PDB entry 3QNN | X-ray diffraction, 1.92 A resolution | chains A and P of the 3 polymer chains in the assembly

# Chain A
Molecule: DNA polymerase
Source organism: Enterobacteria phage RB69
Notes: EC 2.7.7.7
Reference sequence: Q38087 (DPOL_BPR69); numbering as in UniProt (aligned over 1-901)
Chain sequence (901 residues; row label = number of the first residue in the row):
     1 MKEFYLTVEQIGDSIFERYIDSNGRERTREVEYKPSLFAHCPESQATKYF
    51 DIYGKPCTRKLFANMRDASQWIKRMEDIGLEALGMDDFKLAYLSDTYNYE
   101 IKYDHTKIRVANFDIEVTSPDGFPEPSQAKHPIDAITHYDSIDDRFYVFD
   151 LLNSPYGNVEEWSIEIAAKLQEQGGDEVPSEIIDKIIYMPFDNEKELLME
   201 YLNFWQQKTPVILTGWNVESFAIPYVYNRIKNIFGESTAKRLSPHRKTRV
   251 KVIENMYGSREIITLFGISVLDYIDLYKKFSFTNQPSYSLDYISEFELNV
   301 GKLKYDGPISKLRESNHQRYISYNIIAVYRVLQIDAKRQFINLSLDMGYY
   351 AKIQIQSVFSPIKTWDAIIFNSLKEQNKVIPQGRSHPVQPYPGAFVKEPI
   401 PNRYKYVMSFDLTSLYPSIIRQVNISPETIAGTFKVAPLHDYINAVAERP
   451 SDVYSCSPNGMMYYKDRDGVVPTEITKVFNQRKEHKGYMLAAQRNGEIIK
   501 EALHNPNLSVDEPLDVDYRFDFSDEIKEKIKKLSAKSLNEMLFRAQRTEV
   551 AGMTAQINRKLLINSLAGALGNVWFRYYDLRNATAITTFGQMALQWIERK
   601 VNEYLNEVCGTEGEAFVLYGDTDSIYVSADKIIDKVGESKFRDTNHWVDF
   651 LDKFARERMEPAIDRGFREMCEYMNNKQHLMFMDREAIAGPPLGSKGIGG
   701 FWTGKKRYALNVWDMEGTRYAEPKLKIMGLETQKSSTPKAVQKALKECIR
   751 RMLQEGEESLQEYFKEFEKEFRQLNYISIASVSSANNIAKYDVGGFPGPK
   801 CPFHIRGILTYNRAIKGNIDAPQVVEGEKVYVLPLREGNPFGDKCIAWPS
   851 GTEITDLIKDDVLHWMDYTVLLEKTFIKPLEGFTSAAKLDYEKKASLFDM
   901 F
Differences from the reference sequence: conflict Ala-222 (Asp in Q38087), Ala-327 (Asp in Q38087); engineered mutation Ala-567 (Tyr in Q38087)
UniProt features mapped onto this chain:
  - region: Thr-248 to Thr-264 (Beta hairpin), Lys-705 to Tyr-708 (Binding of DNA in B-conformation), Leu-897 to Phe-901 (Interaction with the polymerase clamp)
  - binding site (Mg(2+)): Asp-114, Glu-116, Asp-411, Leu-412, Asp-623
  - binding site (substrate): Ser-414 to Tyr-416, Arg-482, Lys-560
  - site: Asp-621 (Optimization of metal coordination by the polymerase active site), Lys-706 (Optimization of metal coordination by the polymerase active site), Asp-714 (Essential for viral replication)
  - mutagenesis: Leu-415 (L415A/G: Decreases base selectivity by several hundred fold; L415G/F: Increased misinsertion, increased mismatch extension and inefficient proofreading; L415M: No effect on base selectivity), Leu-561 (L561A: No effect on the ability to recognize damaged DNA. Increase in probability of nucleotide incorporation), Ser-565 (S565G: Increased incorporation efficiency of correct dNMPs; when associated with A-567), Asp-621 (D621A: Drastic decrease in the efficiency of incorporation of dGMP), Lys-706 (K706A: Almost complete loss of polymerase activity), Asp-714 (D714A: Complete loss of viral replication)
Bound ions: Ca2+ site 1 near Glu-116 (its only coordinating residue here); Ca2+ site 2: Asp-411, Leu-412, Asp-623 (together with 2'-deoxyguanosine-5'-triphosphate); Ca2+ site 3: Asp-411, Asp-623 (together with 2'-deoxyguanosine-5'-triphosphate); Ca2+ site 4: Asn-505, Asn-507, Lys-531; Ca2+ site 5 near Asp-684 (its only coordinating residue here); Ca2+ site 6 near Glu-716 (its only coordinating residue here); Ca2+ site 7: Ala-789, Asp-792
Small-molecule neighbours: 2'-deoxyguanosine-5'-triphosphate (DGT): Asp-411, Leu-412, Thr-413, Ser-414, Leu-415, Tyr-416, Pro-417, Arg-482, Lys-486, Lys-560, Leu-561, Asn-564, Gly-568, Thr-622, Asp-623
Reported in the primary citation:
  - mutagenesis - Y567A (24-fold): increased catalytic activity on 2'-deoxyguanosine-5'-triphosphate
  - mutagenesis - Y567A (220 fold): increased binding to 2'-deoxyguanosine-5'-triphosphate
  - conformationally variable residues: Ala-567, Gly-568
  - binding site for DNA Template: Leu-561

# Chain P
Molecule: DNA Primer
Sequence (13 nucleotides; each row starts with the number of its first residue):
   103 GCGGACTGCTTAC
Modified / non-standard residues: DOC (2',3'-dideoxycytidine-5'-monophosphate) at position 115

# Interface between chain A and chain P
Contacting residue pairs (28):
  Asn-284(A) with DT112(P), phosphate contact; DT113(P), hydrogen bond to the phosphate
  Asp-621(A) with DOC_115(P), sugar contact
  Thr-622(A) with DOC_115(P), sugar contact
  Lys-706(A) with DA114(P), hydrogen bond to the base
  Tyr-708(A) with DOC_115(P), hydrogen bond to the phosphate
  Met-728(A) with DA114(P), phosphate contact; DOC_115(P), phosphate contact
  Gly-729(A) with DT113(P), phosphate contact; DA114(P), hydrogen bond to the phosphate
  Gln-733(A) with DT113(P), sugar contact; DA114(P), phosphate contact
  Lys-734(A) with DT113(P), phosphate contact
  Ser-735(A) with DT112(P), phosphate contact; DT113(P), hydrogen bond to the phosphate
  Ser-736(A) with DT112(P), sugar contact
  Ser-783(A) with DC111(P), sugar contact; DT112(P), phosphate contact
  Ser-784(A) with DC111(P), phosphate contact; DT112(P), hydrogen bond to the phosphate
  Ala-785(A) with DC111(P), phosphate contact
  Asn-786(A) with DC111(P), hydrogen bond to the phosphate
  Lys-790(A) with DG110(P), salt bridge to the phosphate
  Tyr-791(A) with DT109(P), hydrogen bond to the phosphate; DG110(P), hydrogen bond to the phosphate
  Pro-802(A) with DG110(P), sugar contact
  His-804(A) with DG110(P), phosphate contact; DC111(P), salt bridge to the phosphate
Interface residues without a listed pair, chain A (25 interface residues in all): Asp-623, Tyr-626, Ile-727, Val-782, Asn-787, Lys-829

# Summary
25 residues of chain A face 7 of chain P across their interface, with 9 hydrogen bonds and 2 salt bridges.
Polar pairs include Lys-706(A)/DA114(P), Asn-284(A)/DT113(P) and Tyr-708(A)/DOC_115(P). Ligands of chain A:
2'-deoxyguanosine-5'-triphosphate. The paper reports a binding site for DNA Template at Leu-561(A); Y567A of
chain A increases catalytic activity on 2'-deoxyguanosine-5'-triphosphate.
Chain A is DNA polymerase (Enterobacteria phage RB69) and chain P is DNA Primer; the structure, RB69 DNA
Polymerase (Y567A) Ternary Complex with dGT Opposite 3tCo, was determined by X-ray diffraction, deposited
together with 3QNO.
